Entry 8YDX (electron microscopy, 4.90 A resolution (low resolution: residue-level contacts below are approximate; hydrogen-bond / salt-bridge calls are withheld)); this record covers chains C and A of the 6 polymer chains in the assembly.

== Chain C (and A) ==
Molecule: Spike glycoprotein
Organism: Severe acute respiratory syndrome coronavirus 2
Notes: chain A of this document is another copy of the same molecule, construct and numbering; everything in this record applies to it too
UniProtKB: P0DTC2 (SPIKE_SARS2); residue numbers follow UniProt; this construct covers 13-1208
Sequence (1307 residues; row label = number of the first residue in the row; numbers below 1 keep their minus sign (Met-18 is residue -18)):
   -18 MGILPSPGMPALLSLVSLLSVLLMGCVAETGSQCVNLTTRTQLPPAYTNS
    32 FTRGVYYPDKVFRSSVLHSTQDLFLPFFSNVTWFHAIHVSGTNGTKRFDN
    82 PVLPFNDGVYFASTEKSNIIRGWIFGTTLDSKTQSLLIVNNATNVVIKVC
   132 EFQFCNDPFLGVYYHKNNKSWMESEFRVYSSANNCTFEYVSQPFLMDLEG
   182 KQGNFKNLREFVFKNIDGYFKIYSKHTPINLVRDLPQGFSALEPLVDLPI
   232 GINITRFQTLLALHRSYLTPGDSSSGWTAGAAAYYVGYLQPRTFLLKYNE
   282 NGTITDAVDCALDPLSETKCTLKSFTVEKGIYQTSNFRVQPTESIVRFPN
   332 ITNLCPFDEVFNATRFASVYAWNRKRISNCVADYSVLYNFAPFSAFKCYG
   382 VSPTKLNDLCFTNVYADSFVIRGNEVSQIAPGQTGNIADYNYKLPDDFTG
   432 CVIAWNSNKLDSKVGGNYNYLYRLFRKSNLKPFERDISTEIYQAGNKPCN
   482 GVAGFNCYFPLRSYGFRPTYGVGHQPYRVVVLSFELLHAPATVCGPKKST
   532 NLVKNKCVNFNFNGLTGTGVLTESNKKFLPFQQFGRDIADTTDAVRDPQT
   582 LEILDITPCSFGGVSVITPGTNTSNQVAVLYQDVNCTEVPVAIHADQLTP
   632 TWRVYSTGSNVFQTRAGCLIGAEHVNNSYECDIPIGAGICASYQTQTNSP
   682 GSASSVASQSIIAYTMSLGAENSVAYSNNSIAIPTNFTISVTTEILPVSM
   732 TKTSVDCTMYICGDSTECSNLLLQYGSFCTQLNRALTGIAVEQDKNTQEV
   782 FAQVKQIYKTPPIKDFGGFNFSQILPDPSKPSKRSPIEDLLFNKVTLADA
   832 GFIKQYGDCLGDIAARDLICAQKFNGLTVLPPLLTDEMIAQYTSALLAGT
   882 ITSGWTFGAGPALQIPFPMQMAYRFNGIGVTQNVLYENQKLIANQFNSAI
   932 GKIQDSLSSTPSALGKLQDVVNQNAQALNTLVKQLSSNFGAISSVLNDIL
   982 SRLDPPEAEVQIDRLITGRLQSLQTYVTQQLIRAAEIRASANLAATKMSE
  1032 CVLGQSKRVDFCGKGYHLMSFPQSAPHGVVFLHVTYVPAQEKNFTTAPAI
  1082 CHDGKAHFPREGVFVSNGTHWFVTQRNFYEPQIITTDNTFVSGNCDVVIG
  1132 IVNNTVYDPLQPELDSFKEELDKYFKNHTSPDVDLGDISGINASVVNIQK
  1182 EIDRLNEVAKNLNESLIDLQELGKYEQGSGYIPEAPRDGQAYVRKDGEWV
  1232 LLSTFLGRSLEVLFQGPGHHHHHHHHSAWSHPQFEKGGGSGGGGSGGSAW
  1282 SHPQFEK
Unresolved in the structure: -18 to 26, 67-78, 146-151, 174-185, 248-256, 621-639, 673-686, 829-852, 1147-1288 (chain A: -18 to 26, 71-79, 146-151, 174-185, 248-256, 333, 527, 621-640, 673-686, 829-852, 1147-1288)
Sequence notes: initiating methionine (-18); expression tag (-17 to 12, 1209-1288); variant Asp339 (Gly in P0DTC2), Phe371 (Ser in P0DTC2), Pro373 (Ser in P0DTC2), Ala376 (Thr in P0DTC2), Asn405 (Asp in P0DTC2), Ser408 (Arg in P0DTC2), Asn417 (Lys in P0DTC2), Lys440 (Asn in P0DTC2), Asn477 (Ser in P0DTC2), Lys478 (Thr in P0DTC2), Ala484 (Glu in P0DTC2), Arg493 (Gln in P0DTC2), Arg498 (Gln in P0DTC2), Tyr501 (Asn in P0DTC2), His505 (Tyr in P0DTC2); conflict Gly682 (Arg in P0DTC2), Ser683 (Arg in P0DTC2), Ser685 (Arg in P0DTC2); engineered mutation Pro817 (Phe in P0DTC2), Pro892 (Ala in P0DTC2), Pro899 (Ala in P0DTC2), Pro942 (Ala in P0DTC2), Pro986 (Lys in P0DTC2), Pro987 (Val in P0DTC2)
Cystine bridges: Cys131-Cys166, Cys291-Cys301, Cys336-Cys361, Cys379-Cys432, Cys391-Cys525, Cys480-Cys488, Cys538-Cys590, Cys617-Cys649, Cys662-Cys671, Cys738-Cys760, Cys743-Cys749, Cys1032-Cys1043, Cys1082-Cys1126
Covalently attached groups: N-acetylglucosamine (NAG) linked to Asn282, Asn331, Asn616, Asn709, Asn717, Asn801, Asn1074, Asn1098, Asn1134
UniProt features mapped onto this chain:
  - region: Asn280 to Cys301 (Putative superantigen), Asn448 to Phe456 (Immunodominant HLA epitope recognized by the CD8+), Pro681, Ala684 (Putative superantigen), Ser816 to Tyr837 (Fusion peptide 1), Lys835 to Phe855 (Fusion peptide 2), Asp1163 to Glu1202 (Heptad repeat 2)
  - site: Arg815, Ser816 (Cleavage)
  - glycosylation: Asn17 (N-linked (GlcNAc...) (complex) asparagine), Asn61 (N-linked (GlcNAc...) (hybrid) asparagine), Asn74 (N-linked (GlcNAc...) (complex) asparagine), Asn122 (N-linked (GlcNAc...) (hybrid) asparagine), Asn149 (N-linked (GlcNAc...) (complex) asparagine), Asn165 (N-linked (GlcNAc...) (complex) asparagine), Asn234 (N-linked (GlcNAc...) (high mannose) asparagine), Asn282 (N-linked (GlcNAc...) (complex) asparagine), Thr323 (O-linked (GalNAc) threonine), Ser325 (O-linked (HexNAc...) serine), Asn331 (N-linked (GlcNAc...) (complex) asparagine), Asn343 (N-linked (GlcNAc...) (complex) asparagine), Asn603 (N-linked (GlcNAc...) (hybrid) asparagine), Asn616 (N-linked (GlcNAc...) (complex) asparagine), Asn657 (N-linked (GlcNAc...) (complex) asparagine), Thr676 (O-linked (GlcNAc...) threonine), Thr678 (O-linked (GlcNAc...) threonine), Asn709 (N-linked (GlcNAc...) (high mannose) asparagine), Asn717 (N-linked (GlcNAc...) (hybrid) asparagine), Asn801 (N-linked (GlcNAc...) (hybrid) asparagine) and 6 more in UniProt
  - natural variant: Ser13 (S13I: In strain: Epsilon/B.1.427/B.1.429), Leu18 (L18F: In strain: Beta/B.1.351, Gamma/P.1 and 1 more), Thr19 (T19I: In strain: Omicron/BQ.1.1, Omicron/XBB.1.5 and 1 more; T19R: In strain: Delta/B.1.617.2, Omicron/BA.2 and 4 more), Thr20 (T20N: In strain: Gamma/P.1), Leu24 to Ala27 (sequence variant, change not given here; In strain: Omicron/BA.2, Omicron/BA.2.12.1 and 6 more), Pro26 (P26S: In strain: Gamma/P.1), Gln52 (Q52H: In strain: Omicron/EG.5.1), Ala67 (A67V: In strain: Eta/B.1.525, Omicron/BA.1), His69 to Val70 (deletion: In strain: Alpha/B.1.1.7, Eta/B.1.525 and 5 more), Gly75 (G75V: In strain: Lambda/C.37), Thr76 (T76I: In strain: Lambda/C.37), Asp80 (D80A: In strain: Beta/B.1.351), 81 further natural variant entries in UniProt
  - mutagenesis: His69 to Val70 (Increased incorporation of cleaved spike into virions), Asn121 (N121Q: Partial loss of biliverdin affinity), Arg190 (R190K: Partial loss of biliverdin affinity), Asn234 (N234Q: Increased resistance to neutralizing antibodies), Asn331 (N331Q: Reduced viral infectivity), Asn343 (N343Q: Reduced viral infectivity), Leu452 (L452R: Increased resistance to neutralizing antibodies. Decreases HLA binding to NF9 epitope. Increased binding affinity to human ACE2), Tyr453 (Y453F: Decreased HLA binding to NF9 epitope. Increased binding affinity to human ACE2), Ala475 (A475V: Increased resistance to neutralizing antibodies), Val483 (V483A: Increased resistance to neutralizing antibodies), Phe490 (F490L: Increased resistance to neutralizing antibodies and human covalescent sera neutralization), His519 (H519P: Increased resistance to human covalescent sera neutralization), 9 further mutagenesis entries in UniProt
What the authors report for this chain:
  - mutagenesis - Y489F, G502A: abolished binding to ACE2
  - mutagenesis - N460K, F486I, F486P, F486S, F486V, R493Q: unchanged binding to CeSPIACE
  - mutagenesis - D420F, D420K: decreased binding to CeSPIACE

== Chain C / chain A interface ==
Contacting residue pairs (156):
  Tyr38(C) - Leu560(A)
  Tyr38(C) - Phe562(A)
  Lys41(C) - Phe562(A)
  Lys41(C) - Gln563(A)
  Lys41(C) - Gln564(A)
  Lys41(C) - Phe565(A)
  Val42(C) - Gln563(A)
  Val42(C) - Phe565(A)
  Val42(C) - Arg567(A)
  Phe43(C) - Lys557(A)
  Phe43(C) - Lys558(A)
  Phe43(C) - Phe559(A)
  Phe43(C) - Gln563(A)
  Phe43(C) - Phe565(A)
  Phe43(C) - Gly566(A)
  Phe43(C) - Arg567(A)
  Arg44(C) - Arg567(A)
  Val47(C) - Ile569(A)
  Cys166(C) - Arg357(A)
  Thr167(C) - Arg357(A)
  Phe168(C) - Asn360(A)
  Tyr200(C) - Pro521(A)
  Glu224(C) - Phe562(A)
  Pro225(C) - Phe562(A)
  Pro230(C) - Pro521(A)
  Pro230(C) - Thr523(A)
  Asn282(C) - Lys558(A)
  Asn282(C) - Leu560(A)
  Gly283(C) - Leu560(A)
  Gly283(C) - Gln563(A)
  Thr284(C) - Leu560(A)
  Asp737(C) - Asn317(A)
  Met740(C) - Asn317(A)
  Met740(C) - Phe592(A)
  Asp745(C) - Thr549(A)
  Gln755(C) - Ser968(A)
  Gln755(C) - Asn969(A)
  Gln755(C) - Phe970(A)
  Gln755(C) - Gly971(A)
  Tyr756(C) - Gln965(A)
  Tyr756(C) - Ser968(A)
  Tyr756(C) - Phe970(A)
  Tyr756(C) - Arg995(A)
  Gly757(C) - Gln965(A)
  Gly757(C) - Ser968(A)
  Ser758(C) - Thr961(A)
  Ser758(C) - Gln965(A)
  Phe759(C) - Gln965(A)
  Phe759(C) - Phe970(A)
  Phe759(C) - Gln1002(A)
  Phe759(C) - Ser1003(A)
  Gln762(C) - Thr961(A)
  Gln762(C) - Thr1006(A)
  Arg765(C) - Gln957(A)
  Arg765(C) - Thr961(A)
  Lys786(C) - Gly700(A)
  Lys786(C) - Lys1045(A)
  Gln787(C) - Ala701(A)
  Gln787(C) - Asn703(A)
  Ile788(C) - Leu699(A)
  Ile788(C) - Gly700(A)
  Ile788(C) - Ala701(A)
  Ile788(C) - Glu702(A)
  Ile788(C) - Asn703(A)
  Tyr789(C) - Asn703(A)
  Tyr789(C) - Val705(A)
  Lys790(C) - Glu702(A)
  Lys790(C) - Asn703(A)
  Lys790(C) - Ser704(A)
  Pro792(C) - Tyr707(A)
  Asp796(C) - Tyr707(A)
  Phe797(C) - Tyr707(A)
  Lys854(C) - Phe592(A)
  Phe855(C) - Pro589(A)
  Gly857(C) - Phe592(A)
  Leu858(C) - Phe592(A)
  Thr859(C) - Asp614(A)
  Leu861(C) - Gln613(A)
  Pro862(C) - Ala647(A)
  Pro863(C) - Ala668(A)
  Leu864(C) - Pro665(A)
  Leu864(C) - Gly669(A)
  Leu864(C) - Met697(A)
  Leu865(C) - Met697(A)
  Leu865(C) - Leu699(A)
  Thr866(C) - Ala668(A)
  Thr866(C) - Gly669(A)
  Met869(C) - Gly669(A)
  Met869(C) - Met697(A)
  Met869(C) - Leu699(A)
  Gln872(C) - Leu699(A)
  Tyr873(C) - Leu699(A)
  Thr883(C) - Val705(A)
  Thr883(C) - Tyr707(A)
  Trp886(C) - Tyr1047(A)
  Thr887(C) - Tyr1047(A)
  Phe888(C) - Lys1045(A)
  Gly889(C) - Asp1041(A)
  Gly889(C) - Lys1045(A)
  Ala890(C) - Lys1045(A)
  Ala890(C) - Gly1046(A)
  Ala890(C) - Tyr1047(A)
  Pro892(C) - Pro1069(A)
  Pro892(C) - Glu1072(A)
  Ala893(C) - Val705(A)
  Leu894(C) - Ala713(A)
  Leu894(C) - Pro715(A)
  Leu894(C) - Glu1072(A)
  Gln895(C) - Val705(A)
  Gln895(C) - Ala706(A)
  Gln895(C) - Ser711(A)
  Gln895(C) - Ile712(A)
  Gln895(C) - Ala713(A)
  Gln895(C) - Asn1074(A)
  Ile896(C) - Tyr707(A)
  Ile896(C) - Ile712(A)
  Ile896(C) - Arg1107(A)
  Pro897(C) - Tyr707(A)
  Pro897(C) - Asn709(A)
  Pro897(C) - Ser711(A)
  Phe898(C) - Tyr707(A)
  Pro899(C) - Tyr707(A)
  Met900(C) - Thr1077(A)
  Tyr904(C) - Arg1107(A)
  Gln913(C) - Pro1090(A)
  Asn914(C) - Phe1089(A)
  Asn914(C) - Phe1121(A)
  Asn914(C) - Ser1123(A)
  Tyr917(C) - Pro1079(A)
  Tyr917(C) - Phe1089(A)
  Tyr917(C) - Val1129(A)
  Glu918(C) - Ser1123(A)
  Glu918(C) - Val1128(A)
  Glu918(C) - Val1129(A)
  Gln920(C) - Ile1130(A)
  Val963(C) - Ala570(A)
  Ser967(C) - Asp571(A)
  Asp994(C) - Gly971(A)
  Asp994(C) - Arg995(A)
  Gln1005(C) - Gln1002(A)
  Gln1005(C) - Thr1006(A)
  Thr1009(C) - Thr1009(A)
  Leu1012(C) - Gln1010(A)
  Leu1012(C) - Ile1013(A)
  Thr1027(C) - Arg1039(A)
  Ser1030(C) - Val1040(A)
  Glu1031(C) - Arg1039(A)
  Glu1031(C) - Val1040(A)
  Glu1031(C) - Phe1042(A)
  Leu1034(C) - Asp1041(A)
  Arg1039(C) - Arg1039(A)
  Glu1111(C) - Ser1123(A)
  Leu1141(C) - Leu1141(A)
  Glu1144(C) - Leu1141(A)
  Glu1144(C) - Leu1145(A)
  Leu1145(C) - Leu1145(A)
Interface residues without a listed pair, chain C (96 interface residues in all): Asp40, Ala766, Gln784, Asn856, Val860, Ile882, Ser884, Gly891, Asn960, Lys964, Ile1013, Gly1035
Interface residues without a listed pair, chain A (91 interface residues in all): Arg319, Ser359, Arg646, Gly667, Cys671, Ser708, Gly999, Val1068, Ala1078, Gly1093, Val1094, Gly1124, Gln1142

== Overview ==
The interface between chain C and chain A involves 96 residues on one side and 91 on the other. From the
paper: Y489F and G502A of chain C abolish binding to ACE2; D420F and D420K of chain C reduce binding to
CeSPIACE; 10 substitutions were tested in all.
Chain C and chain A are both Spike glycoprotein (Severe acute respiratory syndrome coronavirus 2); the
structure, Cryo-EM structure of SARS-CoV-2 spike ectodomain (HexaPro, Omicron BA.2 variant) in complex with
CeSPIACE, was determined by electron microscopy (same publication as 8YDP, 8YDQ, 8YDR, 8YDS, 8YDT, 8YDU and 4
further entries).
